PDB entry 4L8B | X-ray diffraction, 2.20 A resolution | chains A and C of the 3 polymer chains in the assembly

[Chain A]
Name: H-2 class I histocompatibility antigen, D-B alpha chain
From: Mus musculus
UniProt: P01899 (HA11_MOUSE); residues 1-280 here correspond to UniProt positions 25-304 (UniProt number = residue number + 24)
Sequence (280 residues; numbered 1 to 280; the number before each row is that of its first residue):
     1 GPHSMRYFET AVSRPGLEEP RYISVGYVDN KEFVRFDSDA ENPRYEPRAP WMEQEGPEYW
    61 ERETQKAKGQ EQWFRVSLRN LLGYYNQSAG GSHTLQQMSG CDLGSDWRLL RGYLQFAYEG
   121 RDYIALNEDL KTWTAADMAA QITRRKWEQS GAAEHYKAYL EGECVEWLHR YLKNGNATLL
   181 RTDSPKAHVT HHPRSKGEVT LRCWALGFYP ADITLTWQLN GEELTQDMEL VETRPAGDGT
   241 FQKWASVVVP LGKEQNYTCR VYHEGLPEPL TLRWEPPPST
Not modelled in the structure: 277-280
Cystine bridges: Cys101-Cys164, Cys203-Cys259
What the authors report for this chain:
  - conformationally variable residues (side-chain flip): Gln70, Gln97, His155

[Chain C]
Name: NP-N5H peptide
Sequence (9 residues; row label = number of the first residue in the row):
     1 ASNEHMETM

[Interface between chain A and chain C]
Contacting residue pairs - 48 pairs, chain A then chain C:
  Met5(A) - Ala1(C)
  Tyr7(A) - Ala1(C)  hydrogen bond (side chain-backbone)
  Tyr7(A) - Ser2(C)  hydrogen bond (side chain-backbone)
  Glu9(A) - His5(C)  salt bridge
  Tyr45(A) - Ser2(C)
  Glu63(A) - Ala1(C)
  Glu63(A) - Ser2(C)  hydrogen bond
  Lys66(A) - Ala1(C)
  Lys66(A) - Ser2(C)  hydrogen bond (side chain-backbone)
  Lys66(A) - Glu4(C)
  Gln70(A) - Asn3(C)  hydrogen bond (side chain-backbone)
  Gln70(A) - Glu4(C)
  Gln70(A) - His5(C)  hydrogen bond (side chain-backbone)
  Trp73(A) - His5(C)
  Trp73(A) - Met6(C)  hydrogen bond (side chain-backbone)
  Trp73(A) - Glu7(C)  hydrogen bond (side chain-backbone)
  Trp73(A) - Thr8(C)
  Trp73(A) - Met9(C)  hydrophobic
  Phe74(A) - His5(C)
  Val76(A) - Thr8(C)
  Ser77(A) - Thr8(C)
  Ser77(A) - Met9(C)  hydrogen bond (side chain-backbone)
  Asn80(A) - Thr8(C)  hydrogen bond
  Asn80(A) - Met9(C)  hydrogen bond (side chain-backbone)
  Leu81(A) - Met9(C)  hydrophobic
  Tyr84(A) - Met9(C)  hydrogen bond (side chain-backbone)
  Leu95(A) - Met9(C)  hydrophobic
  Gln97(A) - His5(C)  hydrogen bond
  Phe116(A) - His5(C)
  Phe116(A) - Met9(C)  hydrophobic
  Tyr123(A) - Met9(C)  hydrophobic
  Thr143(A) - Met9(C)  hydrogen bond (side chain-backbone)
  Lys146(A) - Glu7(C)
  Lys146(A) - Thr8(C)  hydrogen bond
  Lys146(A) - Met9(C)  hydrogen bond (side chain-backbone)
  Trp147(A) - Glu7(C)  hydrogen bond (side chain-backbone)
  Trp147(A) - Thr8(C)  hydrogen bond (side chain-backbone)
  Ser150(A) - Glu7(C)
  His155(A) - Asn3(C)
  His155(A) - Glu4(C)  hydrogen bond (side chain-backbone)
  His155(A) - Met6(C)
  Tyr156(A) - Asn3(C)
  Tyr156(A) - His5(C)  hydrogen bond
  Tyr159(A) - Ala1(C)  hydrogen bond (side chain-backbone)
  Tyr159(A) - Ser2(C)
  Tyr159(A) - Asn3(C)
  Trp167(A) - Ala1(C)
  Tyr171(A) - Ala1(C)  hydrogen bond (side chain-backbone)
Interface residues without a listed pair, chain A (30 interface residues in all): Tyr59, Leu114, Ile124

[In short]
30 residues of chain A face 9 of chain C across their interface; the contacts include 22 hydrogen bonds and 1
salt bridge. Among the polar pairs are Glu9(A)-His5(C), Tyr7(A)-Ala1(C) and Tyr7(A)-Ser2(C). From the paper:
conformational variability at Gln70(A), Gln97(A) and His155(A).
Here chain A is H-2 class I histocompatibility antigen, D-B alpha chain (Mus musculus) and chain C is NP-N5H
peptide. Entry 4L8B (Crystal structure of the H2Db in complex with the NP-N5H peptide) was determined by X-ray
diffraction together with 4L8C and 4L8D from the same study.
